3S3F - chain A; structure by X-ray diffraction, 2.70 A resolution.

== Chain A ==
Molecule: Tyrosine-protein phosphatase 10D
Organism: Drosophila melanogaster
Notes: EC 3.1.3.48
UniProtKB: P35992 (PTP10_DROME); residues 24-307 here correspond to UniProt positions 1250-1533 (UniProt number = residue number + 1226)
Chain sequence (307 residues; each row starts with the number of its first residue):
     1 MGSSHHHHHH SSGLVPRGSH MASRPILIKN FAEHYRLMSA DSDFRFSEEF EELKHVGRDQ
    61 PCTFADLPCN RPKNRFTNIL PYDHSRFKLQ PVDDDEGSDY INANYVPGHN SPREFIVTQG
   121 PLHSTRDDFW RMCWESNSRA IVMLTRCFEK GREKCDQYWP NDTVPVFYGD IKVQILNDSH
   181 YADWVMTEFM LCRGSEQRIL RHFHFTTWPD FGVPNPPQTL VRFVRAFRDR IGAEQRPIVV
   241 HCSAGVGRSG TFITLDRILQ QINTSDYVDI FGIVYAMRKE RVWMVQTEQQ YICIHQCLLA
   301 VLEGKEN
Unresolved in the structure: 1-18, 306-307
Differences from the reference sequence: expression tag (1-23)
Small-molecule neighbours: 1-butanol (1BO): His20, Met21, Arg24, Glu52
Reported in the primary citation:
  - mutagenesis - F76L: decreased catalytic activity

== Summary ==
Chain A binds 1-butanol. From the paper: F76L reduces catalytic activity.
Chain A is Tyrosine-protein phosphatase 10D (Drosophila melanogaster); the structure, Crystal Structure of the
catalytic domain of PTP10D from Drosophila melanogaster with a small molecule inhibitor ..., was determined by
X-ray diffraction together with 3S3E, 3S3H and 3S3K from the same study.
